Entry 3SDI (X-ray diffraction, 2.65 A resolution); this record covers chains M and 2 of the 28 polymer chains in the assembly.

Chain M:
Protein: Proteasome component PRE4
From: Saccharomyces cerevisiae
Notes: EC 3.4.25.1
UniProtKB: P30657 (PSB4_YEAST); aligned to UniProt positions 34-253 over residues -8 to 211 (the alignment contains insertions or deletions, so no single offset holds)
Chain sequence (233 residues; numbered -8 to 224; the number before each row is that of its first residue; numbers below 1 keep their minus sign (Thr-8 is residue -8)):
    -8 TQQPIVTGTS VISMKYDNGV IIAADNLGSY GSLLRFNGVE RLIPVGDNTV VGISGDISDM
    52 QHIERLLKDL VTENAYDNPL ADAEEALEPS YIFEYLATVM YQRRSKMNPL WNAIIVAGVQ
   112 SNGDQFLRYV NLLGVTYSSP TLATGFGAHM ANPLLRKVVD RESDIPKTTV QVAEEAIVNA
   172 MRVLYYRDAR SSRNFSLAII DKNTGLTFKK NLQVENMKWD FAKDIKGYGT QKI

Chain 2:
Protein: Proteasome component PRE3
From: Saccharomyces cerevisiae
Notes: EC 3.4.25.1
UniProtKB: P38624 (PSB6_YEAST); the construct lacks a stretch of the UniProt sequence and is renumbered around it, so the offset changes along the chain: 1-70 = UniProt 20-89; 72-92 = UniProt 90-110; 94-105 = UniProt 111-122; 106-181 = UniProt 125-200; 1 more segments
Chain sequence (196 residues; numbered 1 to 187 plus 12 insertion-coded residues; 3 numbers in that range are skipped by the numbering (no residue carries them; nothing is unmodelled there); the number before each row is that of its first residue; a row labelled like 105A-105B holds insertion residues (105A, then the next letters in order)):
     1 TSIMAVTFKD GVILGADSRT TTGAYIANRV TDKLTRVHDK IWCCRSGSAA DTQAIADIVQ
    61 YHLELYTSQY
    72 GTPSTETAAS VFKELCYENK D
    94 NLTAGIIVAG YD
105A-105B DK
   106 NKGEVYTIPL GGSVHKLPYA IAGSGSTFIY GYCDKNFREN MSKEETVDFI KHSLSQAIKW
   166 DGSSGGVIRM VVLTAA
   183 GVERL
187A-187J IFYPDEYEQL
UniProt features mapped onto this chain:
  - active site: Thr1 (Nucleophile)
Bound ions: Mg2+: Ile163, Asp166, Ser169

How chain M and chain 2 interact:
Contacting residue pairs (60; chain M residue first):
  Ser23(M) with Trp165(2); Asp166(2); Gly167(2), hydrogen bond (backbone-backbone)
  Leu24(M) with Phe133(2), hydrophobic; Trp165(2)
  Leu25(M) with Lys164(2); Trp165(2), hydrogen bond (backbone-backbone); Gly167(2)
  Arg26(M) with Trp165(2)
  Phe137(M) with Ala24(2); Tyr25(2)
  Tyr176(M) with Glu187H(2), hydrogen bond
  Tyr177(M) with Ile26(2); Arg29(2)
  Arg178(M) with Ala24(2); Tyr25(2); Ile26(2), hydrogen bond (backbone-backbone); Ala27(2), hydrogen bond (side chain-backbone)
  Asp179(M) with Ala24(2); Ile26(2)
  Ala180(M) with Thr21(2); Ala24(2), hydrogen bond (backbone-backbone); Ile26(2); Gly167(2)
  Arg181(M) with Gly167(2)
  Arg184(M) with Asp187E(2), salt bridge; Glu187H(2), salt bridge
  Lys209(M) with Arg29(2), hydrogen bond (backbone-side chain)
  Trp210(M) with Arg29(2); Val30(2), hydrophobic; Gly171(2); Val172(2), hydrophobic; Tyr187C(2); Pro187D(2)
  Asp211(M) with Tyr187C(2)
  Phe212(M) with Arg29(2); Val30(2), hydrophobic
  Ala213(M) with Val30(2), hydrophobic; Val172(2), hydrophobic; Arg174(2), hydrogen bond (backbone-side chain); Ile187A(2)
  Lys214(M) with Ile187A(2); Tyr187C(2)
  Ile216(M) with Val30(2), hydrophobic; Arg174(2), hydrogen bond (backbone-side chain)
  Lys217(M) with Asp32(2); Arg186(2)
  Gly218(M) with Asp32(2), hydrogen bond (backbone-side chain)
  Tyr219(M) with Thr35(2); Arg45(2); Gln53(2), hydrogen bond (side chain-backbone); Ala56(2); Asp57(2), hydrogen bond
  Gln222(M) with Leu34(2); Thr35(2); Arg36(2), hydrogen bond (side chain-backbone); Trp42(2); Arg186(2)
  Ile224(M) with Trp42(2); Arg186(2), hydrogen bond (backbone-side chain)
Other interface residues (no listed pair), chain M (26 interface residues in all): Met141, Met208
Other interface residues (no listed pair), chain 2 (35 interface residues in all): Arg19, Gly23, Asn28, Ile163, Ser168

In short:
26 residues of chain M face 35 of chain 2 across their interface, with 14 hydrogen bonds and 2 salt bridges.
Polar pairs include Arg184(M)-Asp187E(2), Arg184(M)-Glu187H(2) and Tyr176(M)-Glu187H(2). Ile163(2), Asp166(2)
and Ser169(2) coordinate Mg2+. Curated annotation (UniProt) lists active-site residue Thr1(2) on chain 2.
Here chain M is Proteasome component PRE4 and chain 2 is Proteasome component PRE3, both from Saccharomyces
cerevisiae. Entry 3SDI (Structure of yeast 20S open-gate proteasome with Compound 20) was determined by X-ray
diffraction together with 3SDK, 3OEU and 3OEV from the same study.
